Entry 7XZR (X-ray diffraction, 2.26 A resolution); this record covers chains A and C.

[Chain A]
Name: TRAF2 and NCK-interacting protein kinase
Organism: Homo sapiens
Notes: EC 2.7.11.1
Reference sequence: Q9UKE5 (TNIK_HUMAN); residues 11-314 here = UniProt positions 11-314
Sequence (306 residues; numbered 9 to 314; the number before each row is that of its first residue):
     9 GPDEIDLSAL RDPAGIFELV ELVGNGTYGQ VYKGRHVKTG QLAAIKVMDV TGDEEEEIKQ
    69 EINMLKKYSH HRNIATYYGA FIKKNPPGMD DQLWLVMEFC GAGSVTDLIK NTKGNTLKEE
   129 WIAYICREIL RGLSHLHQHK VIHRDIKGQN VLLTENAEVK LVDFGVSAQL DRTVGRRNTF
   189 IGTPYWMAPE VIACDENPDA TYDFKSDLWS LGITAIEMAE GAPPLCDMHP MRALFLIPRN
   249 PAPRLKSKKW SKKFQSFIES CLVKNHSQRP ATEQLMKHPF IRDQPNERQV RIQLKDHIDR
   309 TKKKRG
Unresolved in the structure: 9-11, 311-314
Modified residues: T181 (phosphothreonine; TPO); T187 (phosphothreonine; TPO)
Differences from the reference sequence: expression tag (9-10)
Metal / ion sites: Mg2+: N158, D171 (together with AMP-PNP)
Small-molecule neighbours: AMP-PNP (ANP; phosphoaminophosphonic acid-adenylate ester): V31, G32, N33, G34, T35, Y36, V39, A52, K54, E65, E69, A83, M105, E106, F107, C108, S112, D115, Q157, N158, L160, V170, D171, F172, G173
UniProt features mapped onto this chain:
  - active site: D153 (Proton acceptor)
  - binding site (ATP): V31 to V39, K54
  - modified residue: T187 (Phosphothreonine)
  - mutagenesis: K54 (K54A: Kinase dead. Loss of autophosphorylation and loss of function in cytoskeleton regulation), R152 to D153 (Loss of autophosphorylation), D171 to F172 (Loss of autophosphorylation)

[Chain C]
Name: thiopeptide TP15
Sequence (18 residues; numbered 1 to 18; the number before each row is that of its first residue):
     1 SWTIRTRGRI ATXSXSXX
Covalent attachments: covalent link S1-BB9_15; covalent link S1-S16
Modified residues: S1, S14, S16 (2-amino-acrylic acid; DHA); BB9 ((2Z)-2-amino-3-sulfanylprop-2-enoic acid) at position 13, BB9 ((2Z)-2-amino-3-sulfanylprop-2-enoic acid) at position 15, BB9 ((2Z)-2-amino-3-sulfanylprop-2-enoic acid) at position 17, MOH (methanol) at position 18

[Chain A / chain C interface]
Residue-residue contacts (38):
  G34(A) with BB9_13(C)
  T35(A) with T3(C); R5(C); A11(C); BB9_13(C)
  D61(A) with R7(C), salt bridge; R9(C), salt bridge
  E62(A) with R5(C), salt bridge; R9(C), salt bridge
  E65(A) with R5(C), salt bridge
  K155(A) with BB9_13(C), hydrogen bond (side chain-backbone); S14(C)
  Q157(A) with S14(C)
  F188(A) with I4(C)
  I189(A) with I4(C); R5(C); T6(C)
  G190(A) with T3(C), hydrogen bond (backbone-side chain); I4(C), hydrogen bond (backbone-backbone)
  T191(A) with W2(C); T3(C), hydrogen bond
  P192(A) with W2(C)
  Y193(A) with BB9_15(C); S16(C); BB9_17(C)
  W194(A) with S14(C); BB9_15(C)
  C234(A) with BB9_17(C)
  D235(A) with BB9_17(C); MOH_18(C)
  M236(A) with BB9_17(C); MOH_18(C)
  H237(A) with BB9_17(C); MOH_18(C)
  P238(A) with S1(C); W2(C); S16(C)
  M239(A) with W2(C)
Interface residues without a listed pair, chain A (23 interface residues in all): Y36, M195, L242

[Overview]
23 residues of chain A face 15 of chain C across their interface; the contacts include 4 hydrogen bonds and 5
salt bridges. Polar pairs include D61(A)-R7(C), D61(A)-R9(C) and E62(A)-R5(C). Bound to chain A: AMP-PNP.
Here chain A is TRAF2 and NCK-interacting protein kinase (Homo sapiens) and chain C is thiopeptide TP15. Entry
7XZR (Crystal structure of TNIK-AMPPNP-thiopeptide TP15 complex) was determined by X-ray diffraction (same
publication as 7XZQ).
